PDB entry 8XW6 | X-ray diffraction, 1.99 A resolution | chains A and B

== Chain A (and B) ==
Protein: Pyruvate kinase
From: Streptococcus pneumoniae R6
Notes: chain B of this document is another copy of the same molecule, construct and numbering; everything in this record applies to it too
UniProt: Q8DQ84 (Q8DQ84_STRR6); numbering as in UniProt (aligned over 1-501)
Chain sequence (521 residues; numbered -19 to 501; the number before each row is that of its first residue; numbers below 1 keep their minus sign (Met-19 is residue -19)):
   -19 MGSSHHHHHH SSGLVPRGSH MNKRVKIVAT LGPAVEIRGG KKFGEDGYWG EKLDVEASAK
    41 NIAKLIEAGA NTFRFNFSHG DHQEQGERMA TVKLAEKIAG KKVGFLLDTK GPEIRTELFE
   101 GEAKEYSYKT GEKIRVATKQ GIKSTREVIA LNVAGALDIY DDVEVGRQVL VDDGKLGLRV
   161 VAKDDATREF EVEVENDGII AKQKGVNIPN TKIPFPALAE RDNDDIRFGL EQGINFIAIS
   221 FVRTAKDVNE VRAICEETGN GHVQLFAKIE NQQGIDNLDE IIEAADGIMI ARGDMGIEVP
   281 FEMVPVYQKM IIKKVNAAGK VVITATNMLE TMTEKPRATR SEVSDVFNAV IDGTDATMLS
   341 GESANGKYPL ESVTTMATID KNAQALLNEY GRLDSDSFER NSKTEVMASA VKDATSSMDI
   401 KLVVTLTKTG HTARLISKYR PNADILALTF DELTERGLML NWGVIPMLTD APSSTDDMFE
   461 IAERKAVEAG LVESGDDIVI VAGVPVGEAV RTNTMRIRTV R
Disordered / not traced: -19 to 0
Sequence notes: initiating methionine (-19); expression tag (-18 to 0)
Ion coordination: K+: Asn56, Ser58, Asp88, Thr89, Ser220 (together with ATP); Mg2+: Glu250, Asp274 (together with ATP, oxalate ion)
Residues lining bound ligands:
  - ATP (adenosine-5'-triphosphate): Thr10, Leu11, Gly12, Pro13, Arg54, Asn56, His59, Glu64, Gln65, Arg68, Asp88, Arg95, Asp153, Lys184, Lys248, Glu250, Asp274, Ser340, Gly341, Ala344, Asn345
  - 1,6-di-O-phosphono-beta-D-fructofuranose (FBP): Ser382, Lys383, Thr384, Leu406, Thr407, Lys408, Thr409, Gly410, His411, Thr412, Leu415, Val490, Arg491, Thr492
  - oxalate ion (OXL): Arg54, Asp153, Lys248, Glu250, Met269, Ala271, Arg272, Gly273, Asp274, Ala305, Thr306, Met338
Reported in the primary citation:
  - Mg2+ coordination through a water molecule: Asp153, Thr306, Ser340
  - binding site for ATP: Lys184, Gly185
  - binding site for 1,6-di-O-phosphono-beta-D-fructofuranose: His411 (citing earlier work)
  - allosteric site: His411 (citing earlier work)
  - specificity-determining residues: Glu64, Arg68

== Interface between chain A and chain B ==
Contacting residue pairs - 72 pairs, chain A then chain B:
  Gln148(A) with Arg317(B)
  Leu150(A) with Arg317(B)
  Asp153(A) with Arg320(B), hydrogen bond (backbone-side chain)
  Gly154(A) with Arg317(B), hydrogen bond (backbone-side chain)
  Gly157(A) with Arg317(B)
  Asn176(A) with Pro316(B); Arg317(B); Tyr348(B)
  Asp177(A) with Lys347(B), salt bridge
  Arg272(A) with Arg320(B), hydrogen bond (backbone-side chain)
  Gly273(A) with Arg320(B), hydrogen bond (backbone-side chain)
  Gly276(A) with Arg320(B)
  Ile277(A) with Arg320(B)
  Phe281(A) with Val323(B); Thr355(B); Ile359(B), hydrophobic
  Glu282(A) with Thr358(B); Asn362(B), hydrogen bond (backbone-side chain)
  Met283(A) with Asn362(B), hydrogen bond
  Pro285(A) with Val323(B), hydrophobic; Phe327(B), hydrophobic
  Val286(A) with Phe327(B), hydrophobic; Asn362(B); Leu366(B), hydrophobic
  Lys289(A) with Phe327(B); Asn328(B), hydrogen bond; Tyr370(B)
  Thr306(A) with Arg320(B)
  Asn307(A) with Thr319(B); Arg320(B); Ser321(B), hydrogen bond (backbone-side chain)
  Lys315(A) with Lys155(B)
  Pro316(A) with Lys155(B)
  Arg317(A) with Asp153(B); Gly154(B), hydrogen bond (side chain-backbone); Gly276(B), hydrogen bond (side chain-backbone)
  Thr319(A) with Asn307(B)
  Arg320(A) with Asp153(B), salt bridge; Arg272(B), hydrogen bond (side chain-backbone); Gly273(B), hydrogen bond (side chain-backbone); Gly276(B); Ile277(B); Thr306(B); Asn307(B)
  Ser321(A) with Asn307(B), hydrogen bond (side chain-backbone); Ser321(B); Glu322(B); Asp325(B)
  Glu322(A) with Ser321(B)
  Val323(A) with Phe281(B)
  Ser324(A) with Asp325(B), hydrogen bond
  Asp325(A) with Ser321(B); Ser324(B), hydrogen bond
  Phe327(A) with Pro285(B), hydrophobic; Val286(B), hydrophobic
  Asn328(A) with Lys289(B), hydrogen bond; Asn328(B); Arg372(B)
  Ile331(A) with Arg372(B)
  Thr355(A) with Phe281(B)
  Thr358(A) with Phe281(B); Glu282(B)
  Ile359(A) with Phe281(B), hydrophobic
  Asn362(A) with Glu282(B), hydrogen bond (side chain-backbone); Met283(B); Val286(B)
  Leu366(A) with Val286(B), hydrophobic
  Tyr370(A) with Lys289(B); Arg372(B), hydrogen bond (backbone-side chain)
  Arg372(A) with Ile331(B); Tyr370(B), hydrogen bond (side chain-backbone); Arg372(B)
Other interface residues (no listed pair), chain A (45 interface residues in all): Lys155, Leu156, Glu175, Met290, Met308, Glu310
Other interface residues (no listed pair), chain B (41 interface residues in all): Asn176, Met290, Met308, Glu310, Lys315

== In short ==
The interface between chain A and chain B involves 45 residues on one side and 41 on the other; the contacts
include 19 hydrogen bonds and 2 salt bridges. Polar contacts include Asp177(A)-Lys347(B), Arg320(A)-Asp153(B)
and Gly154(A)-Arg317(B). From the paper: a binding site for ATP at Lys184(A) and Gly185(A); a binding site for
1,6-di-O-phosphono-beta-D-fructofuranose at His411(A).
Chain A and chain B are both Pyruvate kinase (Streptococcus pneumoniae R6); the structure, Crystal structure
of Streptococcus pneumoniae pyruvate kinase in complex with oxalate and fructose 1,6-bisphosphate and ATP, was
determined by X-ray diffraction together with 8XW7, 8XW8, 8XW9 and 8ZLY from the same study.
